Entry 6TA6 (electron microscopy, 3.20 A resolution); this record covers chains H and K of the 12 polymer chains in the assembly.

[Chain H]
Name: MexA family multidrug efflux RND transporter periplasmic adaptor subunit
Source organism: Pseudomonas aeruginosa
UniProt: A0A2V3GTR8 (A0A2V3GTR8_PSEAI); residues 1-360 here correspond to UniProt positions 83-442 (UniProt number = residue number + 82)
Amino-acid sequence (366 residues; each row starts with the number of its first residue):
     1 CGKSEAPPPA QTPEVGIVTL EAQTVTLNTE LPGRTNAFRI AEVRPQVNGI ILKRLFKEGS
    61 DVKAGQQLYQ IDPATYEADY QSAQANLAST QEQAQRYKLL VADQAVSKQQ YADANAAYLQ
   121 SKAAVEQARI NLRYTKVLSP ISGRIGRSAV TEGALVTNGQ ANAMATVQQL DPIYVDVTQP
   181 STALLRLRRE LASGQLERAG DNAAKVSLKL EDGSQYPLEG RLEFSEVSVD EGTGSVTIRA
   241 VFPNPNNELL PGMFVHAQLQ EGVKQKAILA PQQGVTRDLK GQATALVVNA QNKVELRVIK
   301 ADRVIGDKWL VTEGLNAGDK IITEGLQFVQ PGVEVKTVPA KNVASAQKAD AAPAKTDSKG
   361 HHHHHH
Not modelled in the structure: 346-366
Differences from the reference sequence: expression tag (361-366)

[Chain K]
Name: Efflux pump membrane transporter
Source organism: Pseudomonas aeruginosa
UniProt: A0A069Q9M6 (A0A069Q9M6_PSEAI); numbering as in UniProt (aligned over 1-1046)
Amino-acid sequence (1052 residues; each row starts with the number of its first residue):
     1 MSKFFIDRPI FAWVIALVIM LAGGLSILSL PVNQYPAIAP PAIAVQVSYP GASAETVQDT
    61 VVQVIEQQMN GIDNLRYISS ESNSDGSMTI TVTFEQGTDP DIAQVQVQNK LQLATPLLPQ
   121 EVQRQGIRVT KAVKNFLMVV GVVSTDGSMT KEDLSNYIVS NIQDPLSRTK GVGDFQVFGS
   181 QYSMRIWLDP AKLNSYQLTP GDVSSAIQAQ NVQISSGQLG GLPAVKGQQL NATIIGKTRL
   241 QTAEQFENIL LKVNPDGSQV RLKDVADVGL GGQDYSINAQ FNGSPASGIA IKLATGANAL
   301 DTAKAIRQTI ANLEPFMPQG MKVVYPYDTT PVVSASIHEV VKTLGEAILL VFLVMYLFLQ
   361 NFRATLIPTI AVPVVLLGTF GVLAAFGFSI NTLTMFGMVL AIGLLVDDAI VVVENVERVM
   421 AEEGLSPREA ARKSMGQIQG ALVGIAMVLS AVFLPMAFFG GSTGVIYRQF SITIVSAMAL
   481 SVIVALILTP ALCATMLKPI EKGDHGEHKG GFFGWFNRMF LSTTHGYERG VASILKHRAP
   541 YLLIYVVIVA GMIWMFTRIP TAFLPDEDQG VLFAQVQTPP GSSAERTQVV VDSMREYLLE
   601 KESSSVSSVF TVTGFNFAGR GQSSGMAFIM LKPWEERPGG ENSVFELAKR AQMHFFSFKD
   661 AMVFAFAPPS VLELGNATGF DLFLQDQAGV GHEVLLQARN KFLMLAAQNP ALQRVRPNGM
   721 SDEPQYKLEI DDEKASALGV SLADINSTVS IAWGSSYVND FIDRGRVKRV YLQGRPDARM
   781 NPDDLSKWYV RNDKGEMVPF NAFATGKWEY GSPKLERYNG VPAMEILGEP APGLSSGDAM
   841 AAVEEIVKQL PKGVGYSWTG LSYEERLSGS QAPALYALSL LVVFLCLAAL YESWSIPFSV
   901 MLVVPLGVIG ALLATSMRGL SNDVFFQVGL LTTIGLSAKN AILIVEFAKE LHEQGKGIVE
   961 AAIEACRMRL RPIVMTSLAF ILGVVPLAIS TGAGSGSQHA IGTGVIGGMV TATVLAIFWV
  1021 PLFYVAVSTL FKDEASKQQA SVEKGQHHHH HH
Not modelled in the structure: 1031-1052
Differences from the reference sequence: expression tag (1047-1052)
From the paper describing this entry:
  - mutagenesis - D407N: abolished catalytic activity

[Interface between chain H and chain K]
Residue-residue contacts - 36 pairs, chain H then chain K:
  P32(H) with N194(K); Y789(K)
  R34(H) with S195(K), hydrogen bond (side chain-backbone)
  P180(H) with N801(K)
  T182(H) with K734(K); N801(K), hydrogen bond (side chain-backbone)
  E211(H) with K192(K)
  E231(H) with L738(K)
  G232(H) with L738(K)
  T233(H) with L738(K); E796(K); M797(K); V798(K)
  F254(H) with A191(K); N194(K); S195(K)
  H256(H) with A191(K)
  Q273(H) with R586(K)
  R277(H) with P724(K); W808(K); Y810(K)
  D278(H) with Y810(K)
  L279(H) with Y810(K)
  T323(H) with R586(K)
  E324(H) with D660(K)
  G325(H) with K659(K), hydrogen bond (backbone-backbone)
  Q327(H) with Q577(K), hydrogen bond (side chain-backbone); T578(K), hydrogen bond (side chain-backbone); P579(K); D660(K); A661(K); M662(K), hydrogen bond (side chain-backbone)
  F328(H) with F658(K); K659(K); A661(K); M662(K), hydrophobic
Interface residues without a listed pair, chain H (27 interface residues in all): E14, A183, G234, K280, G281, V304, W309, V338
Interface residues without a listed pair, chain K (28 interface residues in all): Q197, N781, K794, P799, A802

[In short]
The interface between chain H and chain K involves 27 residues on one side and 28 on the other, with 6
hydrogen bonds. Polar pairs include R34(H)-S195(K), T182(H)-N801(K) and Q327(H)-Q577(K). The paper reports
that D407N of chain K abolishes catalytic activity.
Here chain H is MexA family multidrug efflux RND transporter periplasmic adaptor subunit and chain K is Efflux
pump membrane transporter, both from Pseudomonas aeruginosa. Entry 6TA6 (MexAB assembly of the Pseudomonas
MexAB-OprM efflux pump reconstituted in nanodiscs) was determined by electron microscopy together with 6T7S
and 6TA5 from the same study.
